8SXH - chains I and J of the 12 polymer chains in the assembly; structure by electron microscopy, 3.94 A resolution.

Chain I (and J):
Name: Carboxyl-terminal protease
From: Pseudomonas aeruginosa
Notes: chain J of this document is another copy of the same molecule, construct and numbering; everything in this record applies to it too
UniProtKB: A0A072ZJB8 (A0A072ZJB8_PSEAI); residue numbers follow UniProt; this construct covers 38-436
Sequence (403 residues; each row starts with the number of its first residue):
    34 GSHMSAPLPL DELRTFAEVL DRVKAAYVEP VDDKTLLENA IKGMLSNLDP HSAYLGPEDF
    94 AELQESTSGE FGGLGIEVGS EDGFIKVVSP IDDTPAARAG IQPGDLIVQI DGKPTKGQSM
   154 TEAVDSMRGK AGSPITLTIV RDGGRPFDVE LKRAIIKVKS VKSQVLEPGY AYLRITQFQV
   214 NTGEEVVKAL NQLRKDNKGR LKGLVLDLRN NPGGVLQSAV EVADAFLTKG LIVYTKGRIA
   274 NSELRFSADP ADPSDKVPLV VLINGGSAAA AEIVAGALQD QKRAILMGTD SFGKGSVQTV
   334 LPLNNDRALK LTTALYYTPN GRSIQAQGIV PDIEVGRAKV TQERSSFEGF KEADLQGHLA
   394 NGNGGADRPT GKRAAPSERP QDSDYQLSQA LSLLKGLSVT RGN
Unresolved in the structure: 34-37, 376-413 (chain J: 34-37)
Construct notes: expression tag (34-37); engineered mutation Ala302 (Ser in A0A072ZJB8)
What the authors report for this chain:
  - mutagenesis - E385A, L388A: decreased catalytic activity
  - mutagenesis - F383A, L388M, N394A: unchanged catalytic activity

Chain I / chain J interface:
Pairs across the interface (85):
  Pro42(I) - Asp66(J)
  Glu45(I) - Lys67(J)
  Glu45(I) - Leu70(J)
  Leu46(I) - Leu70(J)  hydrophobic
  Thr48(I) - Leu336(J)
  Thr48(I) - Arg340(J)
  Phe49(I) - Ile74(J)  hydrophobic
  Glu51(I) - Leu336(J)
  Glu51(I) - Asn337(J)  hydrogen bond
  Val52(I) - Ile74(J)  hydrophobic
  Val52(I) - Leu336(J)  hydrophobic
  Arg55(I) - Leu334(J)
  Arg55(I) - Pro335(J)  hydrogen bond (side chain-backbone)
  Arg55(I) - Leu336(J)
  Val56(I) - Leu78(J)  hydrophobic
  Val56(I) - Leu81(J)  hydrophobic
  Val56(I) - Leu342(J)  hydrophobic
  Lys57(I) - Arg271(J)  hydrogen bond (backbone-side chain)
  Ala58(I) - Arg271(J)  hydrogen bond (backbone-side chain)
  Ala58(I) - Ile272(J)
  Ala59(I) - Ile272(J)  hydrophobic
  Ala59(I) - Leu334(J)  hydrophobic
  Ala59(I) - Leu344(J)
  Ala59(I) - Thr346(J)
  Tyr60(I) - Leu81(J)  hydrogen bond (side chain-backbone)
  Tyr60(I) - Asp82(J)
  Tyr60(I) - Arg271(J)  hydrogen bond (backbone-side chain)
  Tyr60(I) - Leu344(J)
  Tyr60(I) - Thr345(J)
  Val61(I) - Arg271(J)
  Val61(I) - Thr345(J)
  Val61(I) - Thr346(J)
  Val61(I) - Ala347(J)
  Glu62(I) - Arg271(J)  hydrogen bond (backbone-side chain)
  Pro63(I) - Arg271(J)
  Lys67(I) - Glu45(J)
  Leu69(I) - Met77(J)  hydrophobic
  Leu69(I) - Leu81(J)  hydrophobic
  Leu70(I) - Glu45(J)
  Leu70(I) - Leu46(J)
  Asn72(I) - Gly76(J)
  Asn72(I) - Met77(J)
  Asn72(I) - Asn80(J)
  Asn72(I) - Leu81(J)
  Ala73(I) - Phe49(J)  hydrophobic
  Ala73(I) - Ala73(J)
  Ala73(I) - Met77(J)
  Ile74(I) - Phe49(J)  hydrophobic
  Ile74(I) - Val52(J)  hydrophobic
  Gly76(I) - Asn72(J)
  Gly76(I) - Gly76(J)
  Met77(I) - Phe49(J)  hydrophobic
  Met77(I) - Val52(J)  hydrophobic
  Met77(I) - Leu53(J)  hydrophobic
  Met77(I) - Leu69(J)
  Met77(I) - Asn72(J)
  Met77(I) - Ala73(J)
  Leu78(I) - Val56(J)  hydrophobic
  Asn80(I) - Asn72(J)  hydrogen bond (backbone-side chain)
  Leu81(I) - Val56(J)  hydrophobic
  Leu81(I) - Tyr60(J)
  Leu81(I) - Leu69(J)  hydrophobic
  Leu81(I) - Asn72(J)
  Asp82(I) - Tyr60(J)
  Arg271(I) - Lys57(J)  hydrogen bond (side chain-backbone)
  Arg271(I) - Ala58(J)  hydrogen bond (side chain-backbone)
  Arg271(I) - Tyr60(J)  hydrogen bond (side chain-backbone)
  Arg271(I) - Val61(J)
  Arg271(I) - Glu62(J)  hydrogen bond (side chain-backbone)
  Arg271(I) - Pro63(J)
  Arg271(I) - Val64(J)
  Ile272(I) - Ala58(J)
  Leu334(I) - Arg55(J)
  Pro335(I) - Arg55(J)  hydrogen bond (backbone-side chain)
  Leu336(I) - Val52(J)  hydrophobic
  Leu336(I) - Arg55(J)
  Arg340(I) - Thr48(J)
  Leu342(I) - Val56(J)  hydrophobic
  Leu344(I) - Ala59(J)
  Leu344(I) - Tyr60(J)
  Thr345(I) - Tyr60(J)
  Thr345(I) - Val61(J)
  Thr346(I) - Ala59(J)
  Thr346(I) - Val61(J)
  Ala347(I) - Val61(J)  hydrophobic
Also at the interface, not in a pair above, chain I (44 interface residues in all): Leu53, Val64, Asp66, Lys75, Leu348
Also at the interface, not in a pair above, chain J (42 interface residues in all): Pro42

Summary:
Chain I and chain J form an interface of 44 and 42 residues respectively; the contacts include 13 hydrogen
bonds. Polar contacts include Glu51(I)-Asn337(J), Arg55(I)-Pro335(J) and Lys57(I)-Arg271(J). The paper reports
that E385A and L388A of chain I reduce catalytic activity; F383A, L388M and N394A of chain I leave catalytic
activity unchanged.
Chain I and chain J are both Carboxyl-terminal protease (Pseudomonas aeruginosa); the structure, Structure of
the C-terminal protease CtpA-LbcA complex of Pseudomonas aeruginosa, was determined by electron microscopy,
deposited together with 8SXE, 8SXF and 8SXG.
